Entry 6W7N (electron microscopy, 3.40 A resolution); this record covers chains A and M of the 15 polymer chains in the assembly.

# Chain A
Molecule: 16S rRNA
Organism: Escherichia coli (strain K12)
Sequence (1542 nucleotides; row label = number of the first residue in the row):
     1 AAAUUGAAGAGUUUGAUCAUGGCUCAGAUUGAACGCUGGCGGCAGGCCUA
    51 ACACAUGCAAGUCGAACGGUAACAGGAAGAAGCUUGCUUCUUUGCUGACG
   101 AGUGGCGGACGGGUGAGUAAUGUCUGGGAAACUGCCUGAUGGAGGGGGAU
   151 AACUACUGGAAACGGUAGCUAAUACCGCAUAACGUCGCAAGACCAAAGAG
   201 GGGGACCUUCGGGCCUCUUGCCAUCGGAUGUGCCCAGAUGGGAUUAGCUA
   251 GUAGGUGGGGUAACGGCUCACCUAGGCGACGAUCCCUAGCUGGUCUGAGA
   301 GGAUGACCAGCCACACUGGAACUGAGACACGGUCCAGACUCCUACGGGAG
   351 GCAGCAGUGGGGAAUAUUGCACAAUGGGCGCAAGCCUGAUGCAGCCAUGC
   401 CGCGUGUAUGAAGAAGGCCUUCGGGUUGUAAAGUACUUUCAGCGGGGAGG
   451 AAGGGAGUAAAGUUAAUACCUUUGCUCAUUGACGUUACCCGCAGAAGAAG
   501 CACCGGCUAACUCCGUGCCAGCAGCCGCGGUAAUACGGAGGGUGCAAGCG
   551 UUAAUCGGAAUUACUGGGCGUAAAGCGCACGCAGGCGGUUUGUUAAGUCA
   601 GAUGUGAAAUCCCCGGGCUCAACCUGGGAACUGCAUCUGAUACUGGCAAG
   651 CUUGAGUCUCGUAGAGGGGGGUAGAAUUCCAGGUGUAGCGGUGAAAUGCG
   701 UAGAGAUCUGGAGGAAUACCGGUGGCGAAGGCGGCCCCCUGGACGAAGAC
   751 UGACGCUCAGGUGCGAAAGCGUGGGGAGCAAACAGGAUUAGAUACCCUGG
   801 UAGUCCACGCCGUAAACGAUGUCGACUUGGAGGUUGUGCCCUUGAGGCGU
   851 GGCUUCCGGAGCUAACGCGUUAAGUCGACCGCCUGGGGAGUACGGCCGCA
   901 AGGUUAAAACUCAAAUGAAUUGACGGGGGCCCGCACAAGCGGUGGAGCAU
   951 GUGGUUUAAUUCGAUGCAACGCGAAGAACCUUACCUGGUCUUGACAUCCA
  1001 CGGAAGUUUUCAGAGAUGAGAAUGUGCCUUCGGGAACCGUGAGACAGGUG
  1051 CUGCAUGGCUGUCGUCAGCUCGUGUUGUGAAAUGUUGGGUUAAGUCCCGC
  1101 AACGAGCGCAACCCUUAUCCUUUGUUGCCAGCGGUCCGGCCGGGAACUCA
  1151 AAGGAGACUGCCAGUGAUAAACUGGAGGAAGGUGGGGAUGACGUCAAGUC
  1201 AUCAUGGCCCUUACGACCAGGGCUACACACGUGCUACAAUGGCGCAUACA
  1251 AAGAGAAGCGACCUCGCGAGAGCAAGCGGACCUCAUAAAGUGCGUCGUAG
  1301 UCCGGAUUGGAGUCUGCAACUCGACUCCAUGAAGUCGGAAUCGCUAGUAA
  1351 UCGUGGAUCAGAAUGCCACGGUGAAUACGUUCCCGGGCCUUGUACACACC
  1401 GCCCGUCACACCAUGGGAGUGGGUUGCAAAAGAAGUAGGUAGCUUAACCU
  1451 UCGGGAGGGCGCUUACCACUUUGUGAUUCAUGACUGGGGUGAAGUCGUAA
  1501 CAAGGUAACCGUAGGGGAACCUGCGGUUGGAUCACCUCCUUA
Not modelled in the structure: 680-710, 783-799, 1397-1506, 1531-1542

# Chain M
Protein: 30S ribosomal protein S13
Organism: Escherichia coli (strain K12)
Reference sequence: P0A7S9 (RS13_ECOLI); residues 0-117 here correspond to UniProt positions 1-118 (UniProt number = residue number + 1)
Chain sequence (118 residues; numbered 0 to 117; the number before each row is that of its first residue; numbering starts at 0):
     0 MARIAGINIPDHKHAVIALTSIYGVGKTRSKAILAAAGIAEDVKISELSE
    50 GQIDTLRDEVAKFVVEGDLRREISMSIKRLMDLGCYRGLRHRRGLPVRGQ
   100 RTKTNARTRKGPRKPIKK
Not modelled in the structure: 0, 115-117

# Interface between chain A and chain M
Contacting residue pairs - 70 pairs, chain A then chain M:
  A946(A) - Arg112(M)  salt bridge to the phosphate
  G947(A) - Arg106(M)  phosphate contact
  G947(A) - Thr107(M)  phosphate contact
  G947(A) - Arg112(M)  salt bridge to the phosphate
  C948(A) - Asn104(M)  phosphate contact
  C948(A) - Ala105(M)  hydrogen bond to the phosphate
  C948(A) - Arg106(M)  hydrogen bond to the phosphate
  C948(A) - Thr107(M)  phosphate contact
  A949(A) - Gln99(M)  phosphate contact
  A949(A) - Thr103(M)  phosphate contact
  A949(A) - Asn104(M)  phosphate contact
  U950(A) - Arg100(M)  salt bridge to the phosphate
  U950(A) - Asn104(M)  hydrogen bond to the base
  G951(A) - Arg100(M)  salt bridge to the phosphate
  G951(A) - Thr103(M)  base contact
  U952(A) - Lys102(M)  hydrogen bond to the base
  G953(A) - Lys102(M)  base contact
  U1224(A) - Arg100(M)  phosphate contact
  A1225(A) - Arg89(M)  phosphate contact
  A1225(A) - Gln99(M)  phosphate contact
  A1225(A) - Arg100(M)  phosphate contact
  A1225(A) - Thr101(M)  hydrogen bond to the phosphate
  A1225(A) - Lys102(M)  hydrogen bond to the phosphate
  C1226(A) - Arg89(M)  salt bridge to the phosphate
  C1226(A) - Thr101(M)  hydrogen bond to the phosphate
  C1226(A) - Lys102(M)  base contact
  A1227(A) - Arg92(M)  salt bridge to the phosphate
  A1227(A) - Lys109(M)  phosphate contact
  A1227(A) - Lys113(M)  hydrogen bond to the phosphate
  C1228(A) - Lys102(M)  base contact
  C1228(A) - Arg106(M)  salt bridge to the phosphate
  C1228(A) - Lys109(M)  salt bridge to the phosphate
  C1228(A) - Lys113(M)  salt bridge to the phosphate
  A1229(A) - Lys102(M)  base contact
  A1229(A) - Thr103(M)  base contact
  G1294(A) - Asp41(M)  sugar contact
  U1295(A) - His13(M)  hydrogen bond to the sugar
  U1295(A) - Asp41(M)  sugar contact
  C1296(A) - His13(M)  sugar contact
  C1302(A) - Lys12(M)  salt bridge to the phosphate
  C1302(A) - Ile16(M)  base contact
  A1306(A) - Thr107(M)  sugar contact
  U1307(A) - Gln99(M)  hydrogen bond to the phosphate
  U1307(A) - Arg108(M)  hydrogen bond to the sugar
  U1308(A) - Pro95(M)  phosphate contact
  U1308(A) - Val96(M)  hydrogen bond to the phosphate
  U1308(A) - Arg97(M)  salt bridge to the phosphate
  U1308(A) - Gln99(M)  phosphate contact
  U1308(A) - Arg108(M)  sugar contact
  G1309(A) - Arg86(M)  salt bridge to the phosphate
  G1309(A) - Val96(M)  phosphate contact
  G1309(A) - Arg97(M)  hydrogen bond to the base
  G1310(A) - Arg86(M)  salt bridge to the phosphate
  U1321(A) - Tyr85(M)  hydrogen bond to the phosphate
  G1323(A) - Gly98(M)  phosphate contact
  C1328(A) - Thr27(M)  hydrogen bond to the phosphate
  A1329(A) - Gly23(M)  phosphate contact
  A1329(A) - Val24(M)  phosphate contact
  A1329(A) - Gly25(M)  hydrogen bond to the phosphate
  A1329(A) - Lys26(M)  hydrogen bond to the phosphate
  A1329(A) - Thr27(M)  hydrogen bond to the phosphate
  A1329(A) - Arg28(M)  phosphate contact
  U1330(A) - Ile21(M)  phosphate contact
  U1330(A) - Tyr22(M)  phosphate contact
  U1330(A) - Gly23(M)  hydrogen bond to the phosphate
  U1330(A) - Val24(M)  phosphate contact
  U1330(A) - Gly25(M)  phosphate contact
  U1330(A) - Arg69(M)  hydrogen bond to the phosphate
  G1331(A) - Tyr22(M)  phosphate contact
  G1331(A) - Arg69(M)  salt bridge to the phosphate
Interface residues without a listed pair, chain A (32 interface residues in all): C1230, C1322, A1332
Interface residues without a listed pair, chain M (38 interface residues in all): Thr19, Ile76, Leu79, Leu94

# In short
The interface between chain A and chain M involves 32 residues on one side and 38 on the other, with 20
hydrogen bonds and 14 salt bridges. Among the polar pairs are U950(A)-Asn104(M), U952(A)-Lys102(M) and
G1309(A)-Arg97(M).
Here chain A is 16S rRNA and chain M is 30S ribosomal protein S13, both from Escherichia coli (strain K12).
Entry 6W7N (30S-Inactive-low-Mg2+ Class A) was determined by electron microscopy (same publication as 6W6K,
6W77, 6W7M and 6W7W).
